3JCP - chains H and M of the 47 polymer chains in the assembly; structure by electron microscopy, 4.60 A resolution (low resolution: residue-level contacts below are approximate; hydrogen-bond / salt-bridge calls are withheld).

Chain H:
Name: 26S protease regulatory subunit 7 homolog
Organism: Saccharomyces cerevisiae S288c
Reference sequence: P33299 (PRS7_YEAST); residues 1-467 here = UniProt positions 1-467
Chain sequence (467 residues; row label = number of the first residue in the row):
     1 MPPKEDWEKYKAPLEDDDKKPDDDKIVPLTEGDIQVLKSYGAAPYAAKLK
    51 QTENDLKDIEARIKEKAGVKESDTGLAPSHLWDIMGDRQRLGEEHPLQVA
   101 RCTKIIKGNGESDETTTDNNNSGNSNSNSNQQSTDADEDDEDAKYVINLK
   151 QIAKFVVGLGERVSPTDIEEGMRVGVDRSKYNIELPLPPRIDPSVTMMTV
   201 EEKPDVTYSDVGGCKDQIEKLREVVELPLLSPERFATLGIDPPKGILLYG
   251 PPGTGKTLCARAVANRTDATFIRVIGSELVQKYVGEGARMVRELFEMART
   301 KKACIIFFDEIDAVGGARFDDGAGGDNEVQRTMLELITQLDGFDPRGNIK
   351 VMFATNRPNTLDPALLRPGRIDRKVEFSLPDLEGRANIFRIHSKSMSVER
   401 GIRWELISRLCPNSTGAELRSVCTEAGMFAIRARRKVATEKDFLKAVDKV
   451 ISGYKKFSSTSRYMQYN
Unresolved in the structure: 1-22, 53, 78-94, 108-142, 457-467
Swiss-Prot annotation at these positions:
  - binding site (ATP): Gly250 to Thr257
  - modified residue (Phosphoserine): Ser164, Ser231

Chain M:
Name: 26S protease regulatory subunit 6A
Organism: Saccharomyces cerevisiae S288c
Reference sequence: P33297 (PRS6A_YEAST); residues 1-434 here = UniProt positions 1-434
Chain sequence (434 residues; each row starts with the number of its first residue):
     1 MATLEELDAQTLPGDDELDQEILNLSTQELQTRAKLLDNEIRIFRSELQR
    51 LSHENNVMLEKIKDNKEKIKNNRQLPYLVANVVEVMDMNEIEDKENSEST
   101 TQGGNVNLDNTAVGKAAVVKTSSRQTVFLPMVGLVDPDKLKPNDLVGVNK
   151 DSYLILDTLPSEFDSRVKAMEVDEKPTETYSDVGGLDKQIEELVEAIVLP
   201 MKRADKFKDMGIRAPKGALMYGPPGTGKTLLARACAAQTNATFLKLAAPQ
   251 LVQMYIGEGAKLVRDAFALAKEKAPTIIFIDELDAIGTKRFDSEKSGDRE
   301 VQRTMLELLNQLDGFSSDDRVKVLAATNRVDVLDPALLRSGRLDRKIEFP
   351 LPSEDSRAQILQIHSRKMTTDDDINWQELARSTDEFNGAQLKAVTVEAGM
   401 IALRNGQSSVKHEDFVEGISEVQARKSKSVSFYA
Unresolved in the structure: 39-69, 86-112, 205-213, 425-434
Swiss-Prot annotation at these positions:
  - binding site (ATP): Gly222 to Thr229
  - modified residue: Ala2 (N-acetylalanine), Tyr180 (Phosphotyrosine)

How chain H and chain M interact:
Contacting residue pairs (94; chain H residue first):
  Ile105(H) - Gln74(M)
  Ile106(H) - Gln74(M)
  Ile106(H) - Lys150(M)
  Ile106(H) - Asp151(M)
  Lys107(H) - Lys70(M)
  Lys107(H) - Asn71(M)
  Lys107(H) - Asn72(M)
  Lys107(H) - Arg73(M)
  Ala143(H) - Arg73(M)
  Ala143(H) - Gln74(M)
  Ala143(H) - Leu75(M)
  Lys144(H) - Leu75(M)
  Lys144(H) - Lys150(M)
  Tyr145(H) - Leu75(M)
  Val146(H) - Leu75(M)
  Val146(H) - Pro76(M)
  Ala153(H) - Leu78(M)
  Ala153(H) - Ser122(M)
  Phe155(H) - Pro76(M)
  Phe155(H) - Tyr77(M)
  Phe155(H) - Leu78(M)
  Phe155(H) - Lys150(M)
  Val156(H) - Pro76(M)
  Val156(H) - Phe163(M)
  Val157(H) - Leu75(M)
  Gly158(H) - Phe163(M)
  Leu159(H) - Pro160(M)
  Leu159(H) - Glu162(M)
  Leu159(H) - Phe163(M)
  Arg162(H) - Leu75(M)
  Lys180(H) - Lys168(M)
  Tyr181(H) - Phe163(M)
  Asn182(H) - Phe163(M)
  Glu219(H) - Arg404(M)
  Glu223(H) - Met400(M)
  Glu223(H) - Arg404(M)
  Arg234(H) - Leu403(M)
  Phe235(H) - Met400(M)
  Leu238(H) - Met368(M)
  Leu238(H) - Thr369(M)
  Leu238(H) - Gly399(M)
  Leu238(H) - Met400(M)
  Leu238(H) - Leu403(M)
  Leu238(H) - Gln407(M)
  Gly239(H) - Met368(M)
  Ile240(H) - Met368(M)
  Ile240(H) - Thr395(M)
  Ile240(H) - Val396(M)
  Ile240(H) - Gly399(M)
  Ile240(H) - Met400(M)
  Asp241(H) - Val396(M)
  Pro242(H) - Val396(M)
  Pro243(H) - Met400(M)
  Lys244(H) - Lys392(M)
  Tyr283(H) - Met254(M)
  Val284(H) - Val252(M)
  Val284(H) - Gln253(M)
  Val284(H) - Met254(M)
  Gly285(H) - Val252(M)
  Ala288(H) - Pro249(M)
  Arg292(H) - Ala247(M)
  Arg292(H) - Pro249(M)
  Arg292(H) - Gln250(M)
  Asp321(H) - Thr288(M)
  Ala323(H) - Arg290(M)
  Gly324(H) - Arg290(M)
  Gly324(H) - Asp298(M)
  Gly325(H) - Arg290(M)
  Asn327(H) - Thr288(M)
  Asn327(H) - Asp298(M)
  Glu328(H) - Val252(M)
  Glu328(H) - Asp298(M)
  Arg331(H) - Ala247(M)
  Arg331(H) - Ala248(M)
  Arg331(H) - Pro249(M)
  Arg331(H) - Asp281(M)
  Arg331(H) - Glu282(M)
  Arg331(H) - Ala285(M)
  Leu334(H) - Glu282(M)
  Glu335(H) - Pro249(M)
  Thr338(H) - Asp281(M)
  Gly342(H) - Arg233(M)
  Phe343(H) - Glu171(M)
  Arg367(H) - Pro224(M)
  Arg367(H) - Gly225(M)
  Arg367(H) - Asn387(M)
  Pro368(H) - Asn387(M)
  Pro368(H) - Ala389(M)
  Pro368(H) - Gln390(M)
  Pro368(H) - Ala393(M)
  Gly369(H) - Ala389(M)
  Arg373(H) - Glu397(M)
  Arg373(H) - Met400(M)
  Arg373(H) - Glu421(M)
Interface residues without a listed pair, chain H (52 interface residues in all): Lys154, Thr237, Ala364
Interface residues without a listed pair, chain M (56 interface residues in all): Asn149, Leu159, Lys245, Val301, Asn328, Lys367, Ser408

Summary:
Chain H and chain M form an interface of 52 and 56 residues respectively. Curated annotation (UniProt) lists 8
ATP-binding residues on chain H; 8 ATP-binding residues on chain M.
Chain H is 26S protease regulatory subunit 7 homolog and chain M is 26S protease regulatory subunit 6A, both
from Saccharomyces cerevisiae S288c; the structure, Structure of yeast 26S proteasome in M2 state derived from
Titan dataset, was determined by electron microscopy, deposited together with 3JCO.
